8SYG - chains E and F of the 14 polymer chains in the assembly; structure by electron microscopy, 2.60 A resolution.

== Chain E (and F) ==
Molecule: Venus-tagged CaMKII Alpha Association Domain
Source organism: Aequorea victoria
Notes: EC 2.7.11.17; chain F of this document is another copy of the same molecule, construct and numbering; everything in this record applies to it too
UniProtKB: chimeric construct of P42212, P11275: residues 93-329 from P42212 (GFP_AEQVI) positions 2-238 (UniProt number = residue number - 91); residues 345-478 from P11275 positions 345-478 (same numbers)
Chain sequence (407 residues; row label = number of the first residue in the row):
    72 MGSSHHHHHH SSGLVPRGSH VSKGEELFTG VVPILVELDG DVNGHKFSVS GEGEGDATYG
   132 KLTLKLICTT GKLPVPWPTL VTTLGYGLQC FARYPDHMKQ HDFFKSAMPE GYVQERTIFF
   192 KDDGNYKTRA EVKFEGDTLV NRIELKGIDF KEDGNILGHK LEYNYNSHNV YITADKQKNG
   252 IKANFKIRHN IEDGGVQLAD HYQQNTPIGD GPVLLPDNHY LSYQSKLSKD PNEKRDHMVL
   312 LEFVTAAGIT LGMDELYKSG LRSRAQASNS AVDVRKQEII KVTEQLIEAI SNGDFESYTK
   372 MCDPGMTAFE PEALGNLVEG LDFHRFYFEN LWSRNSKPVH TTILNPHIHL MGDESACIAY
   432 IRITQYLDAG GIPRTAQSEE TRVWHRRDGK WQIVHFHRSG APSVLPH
Not modelled in the structure: 72-344
Differences from the reference sequence: initiating methionine (72); expression tag (73-92); conflict Leu137 (Phe46 in P42212), Leu155 (Phe64 in P42212), Gly156 (Ser65 in P42212), Leu159 (Val68 in P42212), Ala163 (Ser72 in P42212), Thr244 (Met153 in P42212), Ala254 (Val163 in P42212), Gly266 (Ser175 in P42212), Tyr294 (Thr203 in P42212), Lys297 (Ala206 in P42212), Leu322 (His231 in P42212); linker (330-344)
Swiss-Prot annotation at these positions:
  - modified residue: Tyr157 (Z: -2,3-didehydrotyrosine), Ser404 (Phosphoserine)
Reported in the primary citation:
  - self-association interface (contacts with another copy of this molecule): Leu415, Ile434

== How chain E and chain F interact ==
Pairs across the interface - 21 pairs, chain E then chain F:
  Pro409(E) with Asn401(F)
  His411(E) with Asp393(F); Phe397(F)
  Leu415(E) with Asn387(F)
  Ile434(E) with Asn387(F); Phe394(F), hydrophobic
  Gln436(E) with Phe394(F), hydrogen bond (side chain-backbone); Phe397(F); Tyr398(F), hydrogen bond
  Tyr437(E) with Phe397(F)
  Leu438(E) with Phe397(F), hydrophobic; Asn401(F)
  Pro444(E) with Phe397(F), hydrophobic; Tyr398(F), hydrophobic; Leu402(F), hydrophobic
  Thr446(E) with Glu383(F), hydrogen bond (side chain-backbone); Leu385(F); Tyr398(F), hydrogen bond
  Ala447(E) with Leu385(F)
  Gln448(E) with Leu385(F); Asn387(F), hydrogen bond
Other interface residues (no listed pair), chain E (15 interface residues in all): Val410, Thr413, Ile432, Ile443
Other interface residues (no listed pair), chain F (11 interface residues in all): Leu388, Val475

== Summary ==
The interface between chain E and chain F involves 15 residues on one side and 11 on the other, with 5
hydrogen bonds. Among the polar pairs are Gln436(E)-Phe394(F), Gln436(E)-Tyr398(F) and Thr446(E)-Glu383(F).
The paper reports a self-association interface involving Leu415(E) and Ile434(E).
Both chains are Venus-tagged CaMKII Alpha Association Domain (Aequorea victoria). Entry 8SYG (Cryo-EM
structure of tetradecameric hub domain of CaMKII alpha) was determined by electron microscopy, deposited
together with 8T6K, 8T6Q, 8T15, 8T17 and 8T18.
